Entry 3APS (X-ray diffraction, 1.90 A resolution); this record covers chain A.

Chain A:
Protein: DnaJ homolog subfamily C member 10
Source organism: Mus musculus
Notes: fragment: trx4 domain
Reference sequence: Q9DC23 (DJC10_MOUSE); residue numbers follow UniProt; this construct covers 668-789
Sequence (122 residues; each row starts with the number of its first residue):
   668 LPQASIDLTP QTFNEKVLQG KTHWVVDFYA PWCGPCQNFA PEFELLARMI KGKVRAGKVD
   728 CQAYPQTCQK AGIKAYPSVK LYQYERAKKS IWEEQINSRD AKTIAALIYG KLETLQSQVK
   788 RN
Disordered / not traced: 668, 783-789
Disulfides: C700-C703, C728-C735
UniProt features mapped onto this chain:
  - mutagenesis: C700 (C700A: Abolishes disulfide reductase activity; when associated with A-158; A-161; A-480; A-483; A-588; A-591 and A-703), C703 (C703A: Abolishes disulfide reductase activity; when associated with A-158; A-161; A-480; A-483; A-588; A-591 and A-700)

In short:
From UniProt: 2 mutagenesis sites.
Chain A is DnaJ homolog subfamily C member 10 (Mus musculus); the structure, Crystal structure of Trx4 domain
of ERdj5, was determined by X-ray diffraction (same publication as 3APO and 3APQ).
